PDB entry 6RT8 | X-ray diffraction, 2.19 A resolution | chains A and B

== Chain A (and B) ==
Name: Catharanthine synthase
From: Catharanthus roseus
Notes: EC 4.-.-.-; engineered mutation(s): Native N-terminal MET is replaced by a GLY-PRO dipeptide left over from cleavage of the affinity tag; chain B of this document is another copy of the same molecule, construct and numbering; everything in this record applies to it too
UniProt: A0A2P1GIW2 (CS_CATRO); residues 6-329 here correspond to UniProt positions 7-330 (UniProt number = residue number + 1)
Amino-acid sequence (330 residues; row label = number of the first residue in the row; numbering starts at 0):
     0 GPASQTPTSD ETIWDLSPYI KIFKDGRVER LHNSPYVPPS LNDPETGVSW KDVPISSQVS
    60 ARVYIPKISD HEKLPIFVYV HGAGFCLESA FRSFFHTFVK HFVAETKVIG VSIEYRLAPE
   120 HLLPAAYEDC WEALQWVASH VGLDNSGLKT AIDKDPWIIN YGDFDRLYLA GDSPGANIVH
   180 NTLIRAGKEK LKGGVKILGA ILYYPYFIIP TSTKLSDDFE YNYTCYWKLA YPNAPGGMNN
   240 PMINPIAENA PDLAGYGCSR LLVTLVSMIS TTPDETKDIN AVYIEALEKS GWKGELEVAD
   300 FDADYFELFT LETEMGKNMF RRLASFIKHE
Disordered / not traced: 0-8, 144-148, 328-329
Differences from the reference sequence: expression tag (0-5)
Ligand contacts: 18-carboxymethoxy-cleaviminium (KJE): Tyr-18, His-31, Ala-82, Gly-83, Leu-86, Glu-87, Phe-93, Phe-94, Ser-172, Pro-173, Tyr-203, Tyr-205, Phe-218, Asn-221, Tyr-222, Tyr-225, Ile-268, Tyr-304, Phe-305
Curated features (UniProtKB/Swiss-Prot):
  - motif: His-80 to Ala-82 (Involved in the stabilization of the negatively charged intermediate by the formation of the oxyanion hole)
  - active site: Ser-172 (Proton acceptor), Asp-273, Tyr-304 (Proton donor/acceptor)
  - binding site (catharanthine): Gly-83, Tyr-304
Reported in the primary citation:
  - catalytic residues: Ala-82, Gly-83 (proposed by the authors, not directly observed)
  - mutagenesis - S172A, S172C: abolished catalytic activity
  - binding site for 18-carboxymethoxy-cleaviminium: Ser-172
  - specificity-determining residues: Asp-217 to Cys-224, Asp-273

== Chain A / chain B interface ==
Pairs across the interface (46):
  Tyr-35(A) / Tyr-35(B)  hydrophobic
  Tyr-35(A) / Phe-90(B)
  Pro-37(A) / Ser-59(B)
  Pro-38(A) / Asp-51(B)
  Pro-38(A) / Val-52(B)
  Pro-38(A) / Pro-53(B)
  Pro-38(A) / Ser-59(B)
  Ser-39(A) / Pro-53(B)
  Ser-39(A) / Ser-55(B)
  Ser-39(A) / Ser-56(B)  hydrogen bond (side chain-backbone)
  Leu-40(A) / Pro-53(B)
  Leu-40(A) / Ile-54(B)
  Leu-40(A) / Ser-55(B)  hydrogen bond (backbone-backbone)
  Leu-40(A) / Ser-56(B)  hydrogen bond (backbone-backbone)
  Leu-40(A) / Ile-151(B)  hydrophobic
  Leu-40(A) / Asp-152(B)
  Asn-41(A) / Ser-56(B)
  Pro-43(A) / Ser-56(B)
  Ser-48(A) / Ile-151(B)
  Trp-49(A) / Pro-53(B)
  Lys-50(A) / Asp-51(B)
  Lys-50(A) / Pro-53(B)
  Asp-51(A) / Pro-38(B)
  Asp-51(A) / Lys-50(B)
  Asp-51(A) / Asp-51(B)  hydrogen bond (backbone-backbone)
  Val-52(A) / Pro-38(B)
  Pro-53(A) / Pro-38(B)
  Pro-53(A) / Ser-39(B)
  Pro-53(A) / Leu-40(B)
  Pro-53(A) / Trp-49(B)
  Pro-53(A) / Lys-50(B)
  Ile-54(A) / Leu-40(B)
  Ser-55(A) / Ser-39(B)
  Ser-55(A) / Leu-40(B)  hydrogen bond (backbone-backbone)
  Ser-56(A) / Ser-39(B)  hydrogen bond (backbone-side chain)
  Ser-56(A) / Leu-40(B)  hydrogen bond (backbone-backbone)
  Ser-56(A) / Pro-43(B)
  Ser-59(A) / Pro-38(B)
  Ile-64(A) / Ile-151(B)  hydrophobic
  Phe-90(A) / Tyr-35(B)
  Ile-151(A) / Leu-40(B)  hydrophobic
  Ile-151(A) / Ser-48(B)
  Ile-151(A) / Ile-64(B)  hydrophobic
  Ile-151(A) / Trp-156(B)  hydrogen bond (backbone-side chain)
  Asp-152(A) / Leu-40(B)
  Trp-156(A) / Ile-151(B)  hydrogen bond (side chain-backbone)
Interface residues without a listed pair, chain A (24 interface residues in all): Pro-155, Tyr-160
Interface residues without a listed pair, chain B (24 interface residues in all): Pro-37, Asn-41, Pro-155, Tyr-160

== In short ==
The chain A/chain B interface involves 24 residues from each chain, with 9 hydrogen bonds. Polar pairs include
Ser-39(A)/Ser-56(B), Ile-151(A)/Trp-156(B) and Leu-40(A)/Ser-55(B). Chain A binds
18-carboxymethoxy-cleaviminium. From UniProt: 3 active-site residues and catharanthine-binding residues
Gly-83(A) and Tyr-304(A) on chain A. The paper reports catalytic residues Ala-82(A) and Gly-83(A); S172A and
S172C of chain A abolish catalytic activity.
Both chains are Catharanthine synthase (Catharanthus roseus). Entry 6RT8 (Structure of catharanthine synthase
- an alpha-beta hydrolase from Catharanthus roseus with a cleaviminium intermediate bound) was determined by
X-ray diffraction together with 6RS4 from the same study.
